3ARB - chains C and D of the 4 polymer chains in the assembly; structure by X-ray diffraction, 2.70 A resolution.

# Chain C
Protein: NKT Valpha14-Jalpha18
Organism: Mus musculus
Chain sequence (207 residues; row label = number of the first residue in the row; note: 3 numbers in that range are skipped by the numbering (no residue carries them; nothing is unmodelled there)):
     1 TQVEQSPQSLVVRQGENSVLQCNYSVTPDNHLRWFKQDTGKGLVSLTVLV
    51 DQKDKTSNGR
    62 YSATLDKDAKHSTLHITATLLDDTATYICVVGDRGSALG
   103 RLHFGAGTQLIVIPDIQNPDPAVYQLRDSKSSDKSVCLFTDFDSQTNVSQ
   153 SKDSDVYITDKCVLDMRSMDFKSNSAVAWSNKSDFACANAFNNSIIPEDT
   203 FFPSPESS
Not modelled in the structure: 185, 208-210
Disulfide bonds: C22-C90, C139-C189
Small-molecule neighbours: FEE (N-{(1S,2S,3R)-1-[(alpha-D-galactopyranosyloxy)methyl]-2,3-dihydroxyoctyl}tetracosanamide): P28, D29, N30, D94, R95, G96
What the authors report for this chain:
  - binding site for FEE: P28, N30, R95, G96

# Chain D
Protein: NKT Vbeta8.2
Organism: Mus musculus
Chain sequence (244 residues; each row starts with the number of its first residue; note: 3 numbers in that range are skipped by the numbering (no residue carries them; nothing is unmodelled there)):
     1 EAAVTQSPRNKVAVTGGKVTLSCNQTNNHNNMYWYRQDTGHGLRLIHYSY
    51 GAGSTEKGDIPDG
    65 YKASRPSQENFSLILELATPSQTSVYFCASGDAGGNYAE
   106 QFFGPGTRLTVLEDLKNVFPPEVAVFEPSEAEISHTQKATLVCLATGFYP
   156 DHVELSWWVNGKEVHSGVCTDPQPLKEQPALNDSRYALSSRLRVSATFWQ
   206 NPRNHFRCQVQFYGLSENDEWTQDRAKPVTQIVSAEAWGRAD
Not modelled in the structure: 1-2, 97-102
Disulfide bonds: C23-C92, C148-C213

# How chain C and chain D interact
Inter-chain disulfides: C164(C)-C174(D)
Contacting residue pairs (83):
  R33(C) with E103(D), salt bridge
  F35(C) with F108(D), hydrophobic
  Q37(C) with Q37(D), hydrogen bond; F91(D)
  K41(C) with F91(D); P110(D)
  G42(C) with F91(D); G109(D); P110(D)
  I89(C) with Q37(D)
  A98(C) with N31(D), hydrogen bond (backbone-side chain); Y50(D); D96(D)
  L99(C) with Y50(D)
  R103(C) with L45(D); Y48(D)
  L104(C) with Q106(D)
  F106(C) with Y35(D), hydrophobic; L43(D); F108(D), hydrophobic
  G107(C) with G42(D)
  A108(C) with H41(D); G42(D)
  D122(C) with H140(D), salt bridge; T141(D)
  Y126(C) with S134(D); A136(D); E137(D); H140(D); T141(D)
  Q127(C) with S134(D)
  L128(C) with F131(D); E132(D); T145(D); V147(D), hydrophobic
  R129(C) with F131(D); E132(D), hydrogen bond (backbone-backbone)
  D130(C) with V130(D); F131(D)
  S131(C) with V130(D), hydrogen bond (backbone-backbone); E132(D); E241(D), hydrogen bond (side chain-backbone); A242(D)
  K136(C) with F131(D)
  S137(C) with F131(D)
  V138(C) with F131(D), hydrophobic; L149(D), hydrophobic
  L140(C) with T145(D); V147(D), hydrophobic; R196(D)
  T142(C) with R198(D)
  D143(C) with R198(D), salt bridge
  Y159(C) with L180(D), hydrophobic; E182(D)
  I160(C) with L180(D)
  T161(C) with D176(D); S194(D)
  D162(C) with D176(D)
  C164(C) with C174(D), disulfide; T175(D), hydrogen bond (side chain-backbone); R196(D)
  V165(C) with C174(D), hydrogen bond (backbone-side chain)
  L166(C) with G172(D); C174(D), hydrophobic; R198(D)
  D167(C) with S171(D); G172(D), hydrogen bond (backbone-backbone)
  M168(C) with K143(D); R198(D); V199(D)
  R169(C) with H170(D); S171(D), hydrogen bond (backbone-side chain)
  F173(C) with K143(D); R198(D)
  S175(C) with R198(D), hydrogen bond
  S177(C) with R196(D), hydrogen bond (backbone-side chain)
  A178(C) with R196(D)
  V179(C) with V147(D), hydrophobic; R196(D)
  W181(C) with L149(D), hydrophobic; L180(D), hydrophobic; A192(D), hydrophobic
  P205(C) with A136(D), hydrophobic
Other interface residues (no listed pair), chain C (48 interface residues in all): L43, G100, Q152, S156, F203
Other interface residues (no listed pair), chain D (50 interface residues in all): Y33, G40, A129, P133, T151, V173, S200

# Summary
The interface between chain C and chain D involves 48 residues on one side and 50 on the other, with 1
disulfide bond, 11 hydrogen bonds and 3 salt bridges. Among the polar pairs are R33(C)-E103(D),
D122(C)-H140(D) and D143(C)-R198(D). From the paper: a binding site for FEE at P28(C), N30(C) and R95(C) among
others.
Chain C is NKT Valpha14-Jalpha18 and chain D is NKT Vbeta8.2, both from Mus musculus; the structure, Ternary
crystal structure of the NKT TCR-CD1d-alpha-galactosylceramide analogue-OCH, was determined by X-ray
diffraction together with 3ARD, 3ARE, 3ARF and 3ARG from the same study.
